Entry 1KQ0 (X-ray diffraction, 2.00 A resolution); this record covers chain A.

[Chain A]
Protein: Methionine aminopeptidase 2
Organism: Homo sapiens
Notes: EC 3.4.11.18
Reference sequence: P50579 (AMPM2_HUMAN); residues 1-478 here = UniProt positions 1-478
Chain sequence (478 residues; each row starts with the number of its first residue):
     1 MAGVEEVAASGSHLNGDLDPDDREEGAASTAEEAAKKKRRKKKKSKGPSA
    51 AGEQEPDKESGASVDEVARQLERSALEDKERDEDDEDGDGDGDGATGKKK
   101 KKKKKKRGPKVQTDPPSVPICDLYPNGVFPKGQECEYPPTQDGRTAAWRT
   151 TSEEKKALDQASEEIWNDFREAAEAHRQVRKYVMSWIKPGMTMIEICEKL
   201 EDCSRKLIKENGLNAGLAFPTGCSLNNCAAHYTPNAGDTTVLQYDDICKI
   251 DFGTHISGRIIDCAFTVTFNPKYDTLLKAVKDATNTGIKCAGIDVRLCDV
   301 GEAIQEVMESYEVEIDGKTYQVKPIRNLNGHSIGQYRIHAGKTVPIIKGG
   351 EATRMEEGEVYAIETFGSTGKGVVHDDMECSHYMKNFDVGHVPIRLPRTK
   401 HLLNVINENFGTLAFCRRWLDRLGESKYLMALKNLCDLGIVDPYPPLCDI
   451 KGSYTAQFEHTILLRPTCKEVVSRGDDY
Unresolved in the structure: 1-110, 139-152
Cystine bridges: Cys228-Cys448
Differences from the reference sequence: conflict Ile347 (Val in P50579)
Bound ions: Zn2+ site 1: Asp251, Asp262, Glu459 (together with D-methionine); Zn2+ site 2: Asp262, Glu364, Glu459
Small-molecule neighbours:
  - D-methionine (MED): Phe219, Pro220, His231, Asp251, Asp262, His331, Ile338, His339, Glu364, His382, Ala414
  - tertiary-butyl alcohol (TBU): Met184, Phe265, Thr266, Lys281, Phe458, Asp477, Tyr478
Curated features (UniProtKB/Swiss-Prot):
  - binding site (substrate): His231, His339
  - binding site (a divalent metal cation): Asp251, Asp262, His331, Glu364, Glu459
  - modified residue: Ala2 (N-acetylalanine), Ser45 (Phosphoserine), Ser60 (Phosphoserine), Ser63 (Phosphoserine), Ser74 (Phosphoserine)
  - glycosylation (O-linked (GlcNAc) serine): Ser60, Ser63

[Summary]
Ligands of chain A: D-methionine and tertiary-butyl alcohol. The Zn2+ site 1 is built by Asp251, Asp262 and
Glu459. Asp262, Glu364 and Glu459 coordinate Zn2+ site 2. UniProt lists substrate-binding residues His231 and
His339 and 5 divalent metal cation-binding residues.
Chain A is Methionine aminopeptidase 2 (Homo sapiens); the structure, Human methionine aminopeptidase type II
in complex with D-methionine, was determined by X-ray diffraction (same publication as 1KQ9).
